PDB entry 2W0K | X-ray diffraction, 2.35 A resolution | chain A

== Chain A ==
Protein: V1-22 protein
From: Homo sapiens
UniProtKB: Q5NV88 (Q5NV88_HUMAN); residue numbers follow UniProt; this construct covers 1-98
Sequence (111 residues; numbered 1 to 111; the number before each row is that of its first residue):
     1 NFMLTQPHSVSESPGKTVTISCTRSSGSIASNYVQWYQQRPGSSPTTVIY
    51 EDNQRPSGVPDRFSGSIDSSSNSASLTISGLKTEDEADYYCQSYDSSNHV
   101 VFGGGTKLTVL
Cystine bridges: Cys22-Cys91

== Summary ==
Chain A is V1-22 protein (Homo sapiens); the structure, Crystal structure of the recombinant variable domain
6JAL2, was determined by X-ray diffraction (same publication as 3B5G and 3BDX).
